1S3Z - chains A and B; structure by X-ray diffraction, 2.00 A resolution.

Chain A (and B):
Name: aminoglycoside 6'-N-acetyltransferase
From: Salmonella enteritidis
Notes: EC 2.3.1.82; chain B of this document is another copy of the same molecule, construct and numbering; everything in this record applies to it too
Reference sequence: Q9R381 (Q9R381_SALEN); residue numbers follow UniProt; this construct covers 1-145
Chain sequence (165 residues; numbered -19 to 145; the number before each row is that of its first residue; numbers below 1 keep their minus sign (Met-19 is residue -19)):
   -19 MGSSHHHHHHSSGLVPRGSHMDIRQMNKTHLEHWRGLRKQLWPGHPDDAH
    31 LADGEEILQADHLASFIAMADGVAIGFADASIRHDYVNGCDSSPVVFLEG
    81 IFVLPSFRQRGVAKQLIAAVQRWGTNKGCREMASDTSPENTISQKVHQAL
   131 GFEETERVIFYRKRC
Not modelled in the structure: -19 to -2 (chain B: -19 to 0)
Sequence notes: expression tag (-19 to 0)
Swiss-Prot annotation at these positions:
  - binding site (substrate): Trp22, His25, Tyr66, Glu79, Asp115, Glu136
  - binding site (acetyl-CoA): Ile81 to Val83, Gln89 to Lys94, Asn120
Metal / ion sites: Ni2+: His0, Asp2, His42, His64
Residues lining bound ligands:
  - coenzyme A (COA): Leu21, Gly80, Ile81, Phe82, Val83, Arg88, Gln89, Arg90, Gly91, Val92, Ala93, Lys94, Thr116, Asn120, Ile122, Ser123, Lys125, Val126, Ala129, Leu130
  - ribostamycin (RIO), molecule 1: Arg18, Trp22, Pro23, His25, Glu79, Asp115, Thr116
  - ribostamycin (RIO), molecule 2: Tyr66, Asn68, Glu136, Val138
From the paper describing this entry:
  - binding site for ribostamycin: His25, Glu79, Asp115

Interface between chain A and chain B:
Contacting residue pairs - 106 pairs, chain A then chain B:
  Arg63(A) - Asp65(B)
  Arg63(A) - Tyr66(B)
  His64(A) - Asp65(B)  hydrogen bond (backbone-side chain)
  Asp65(A) - Arg63(B)
  Asp65(A) - His64(B)  hydrogen bond (side chain-backbone)
  Asp65(A) - Asp65(B)  hydrogen bond (side chain-backbone)
  Tyr66(A) - Arg63(B)
  Tyr66(A) - Glu79(B)
  Asn68(A) - Asp115(B)  hydrogen bond
  Asn68(A) - Phe140(B)
  Gly69(A) - Arg142(B)
  Asp71(A) - Arg142(B)  salt bridge
  Phe77(A) - Phe140(B)  hydrophobic
  Glu79(A) - Tyr66(B)
  Gln101(A) - Lys143(B)  hydrogen bond
  Thr105(A) - Cys145(B)
  Cys109(A) - Cys145(B)
  Arg110(A) - Arg144(B)
  Arg110(A) - Cys145(B)  hydrogen bond (backbone-backbone)
  Glu111(A) - Arg142(B)  salt bridge
  Glu111(A) - Lys143(B)
  Glu111(A) - Cys145(B)
  Met112(A) - Arg142(B)
  Met112(A) - Lys143(B)  hydrogen bond (backbone-backbone)
  Met112(A) - Cys145(B)
  Ala113(A) - Tyr141(B)
  Ser114(A) - Phe140(B)
  Ser114(A) - Tyr141(B)  hydrogen bond (backbone-backbone)
  Asp115(A) - Asn68(B)  hydrogen bond
  Asp115(A) - Val138(B)
  Asp115(A) - Ile139(B)
  Asp115(A) - Phe140(B)
  Thr116(A) - Val138(B)
  Thr116(A) - Ile139(B)  hydrogen bond (backbone-backbone)
  Thr116(A) - Tyr141(B)
  Pro118(A) - Arg137(B)
  Pro118(A) - Ile139(B)  hydrophobic
  Gln124(A) - Ile139(B)
  Gln124(A) - Tyr141(B)
  His127(A) - Tyr141(B)
  Leu130(A) - Lys143(B)
  Gly131(A) - Lys143(B)
  Phe132(A) - Tyr141(B)  hydrophobic
  Phe132(A) - Arg142(B)
  Phe132(A) - Lys143(B)
  Glu133(A) - Tyr141(B)
  Glu133(A) - Arg142(B)  hydrogen bond (backbone-backbone)
  Glu134(A) - Ile139(B)
  Glu134(A) - Phe140(B)
  Glu134(A) - Tyr141(B)
  Thr135(A) - Phe140(B)  hydrogen bond (backbone-backbone)
  Thr135(A) - Arg142(B)
  Glu136(A) - Ile139(B)
  Glu136(A) - Phe140(B)  hydrogen bond (backbone-backbone)
  Arg137(A) - Pro118(B)
  Arg137(A) - Val138(B)
  Arg137(A) - Ile139(B)
  Val138(A) - Thr116(B)
  Val138(A) - Arg137(B)
  Val138(A) - Val138(B)  hydrogen bond (backbone-backbone)
  Val138(A) - Phe140(B)  hydrophobic
  Ile139(A) - Asp115(B)
  Ile139(A) - Thr116(B)  hydrogen bond (backbone-backbone)
  Ile139(A) - Pro118(B)  hydrophobic
  Ile139(A) - Gln124(B)
  Ile139(A) - Glu134(B)
  Ile139(A) - Glu136(B)
  Ile139(A) - Arg137(B)
  Phe140(A) - Asn68(B)
  Phe140(A) - Ser114(B)
  Phe140(A) - Asp115(B)
  Phe140(A) - Glu134(B)
  Phe140(A) - Thr135(B)  hydrogen bond (backbone-backbone)
  Phe140(A) - Glu136(B)  hydrogen bond (backbone-backbone)
  Phe140(A) - Val138(B)  hydrophobic
  Phe140(A) - Phe140(B)  hydrophobic
  Tyr141(A) - Ala113(B)
  Tyr141(A) - Ser114(B)  hydrogen bond (backbone-backbone)
  Tyr141(A) - Thr116(B)
  Tyr141(A) - Gln124(B)
  Tyr141(A) - His127(B)
  Tyr141(A) - Gln128(B)
  Tyr141(A) - Phe132(B)  hydrophobic
  Tyr141(A) - Glu133(B)
  Tyr141(A) - Glu134(B)
  Tyr141(A) - Thr135(B)
  Arg142(A) - Gly69(B)
  Arg142(A) - Glu111(B)  salt bridge
  Arg142(A) - Met112(B)
  Arg142(A) - Phe132(B)
  Arg142(A) - Glu133(B)  hydrogen bond (backbone-backbone)
  Arg142(A) - Thr135(B)
  Lys143(A) - Gln101(B)
  Lys143(A) - Glu111(B)
  Lys143(A) - Met112(B)  hydrogen bond (backbone-backbone)
  Lys143(A) - Leu130(B)
  Lys143(A) - Phe132(B)
  Arg144(A) - Gln101(B)
  Arg144(A) - Arg110(B)
  Cys145(A) - Val76(B)  hydrophobic
  Cys145(A) - Gln101(B)
  Cys145(A) - Thr105(B)
  Cys145(A) - Cys109(B)
  Cys145(A) - Arg110(B)  hydrogen bond (backbone-backbone)
  Cys145(A) - Glu111(B)
  Cys145(A) - Met112(B)
Interface residues without a listed pair, chain A (43 interface residues in all): Ile62, Cys70, Val76, Ser117, Gln128
Interface residues without a listed pair, chain B (43 interface residues in all): Ile62, Cys70, Asp71, Phe77, Ser117, Gly131

Overview:
Chain A and chain B each contribute 43 residues to their interface; the contacts include 21 hydrogen bonds and
3 salt bridges. Polar contacts include Asp71(A)-Arg142(B), Glu111(A)-Arg142(B) and His64(A)-Asp65(B). Ligands
of chain A: coenzyme A and ribostamycin. The paper reports a binding site for ribostamycin at His25(A),
Glu79(A) and Asp115(A).
Chain A and chain B are both aminoglycoside 6'-N-acetyltransferase (Salmonella enteritidis); the structure,
Aminoglycoside N-Acetyltransferase AAC(6')-Iy in Complex with CoA and Ribostamycin, was determined by X-ray
diffraction together with 1S5K and 1S60 from the same study.
